Entry 6PB6 (electron microscopy, 4.29 A resolution (low resolution: residue-level contacts below are approximate; hydrogen-bond / salt-bridge calls are withheld)); this record covers chains C and 2 of the 10 polymer chains in the assembly.

Chain C:
Protein: DNA-directed RNA polymerase subunit beta
Organism: Escherichia coli
Notes: EC 2.7.7.6
Reference sequence: B7MIX3 (RPOB_ECO45); residue numbers follow UniProt; this construct covers 1-1342
Sequence (1342 residues; each row starts with the number of its first residue):
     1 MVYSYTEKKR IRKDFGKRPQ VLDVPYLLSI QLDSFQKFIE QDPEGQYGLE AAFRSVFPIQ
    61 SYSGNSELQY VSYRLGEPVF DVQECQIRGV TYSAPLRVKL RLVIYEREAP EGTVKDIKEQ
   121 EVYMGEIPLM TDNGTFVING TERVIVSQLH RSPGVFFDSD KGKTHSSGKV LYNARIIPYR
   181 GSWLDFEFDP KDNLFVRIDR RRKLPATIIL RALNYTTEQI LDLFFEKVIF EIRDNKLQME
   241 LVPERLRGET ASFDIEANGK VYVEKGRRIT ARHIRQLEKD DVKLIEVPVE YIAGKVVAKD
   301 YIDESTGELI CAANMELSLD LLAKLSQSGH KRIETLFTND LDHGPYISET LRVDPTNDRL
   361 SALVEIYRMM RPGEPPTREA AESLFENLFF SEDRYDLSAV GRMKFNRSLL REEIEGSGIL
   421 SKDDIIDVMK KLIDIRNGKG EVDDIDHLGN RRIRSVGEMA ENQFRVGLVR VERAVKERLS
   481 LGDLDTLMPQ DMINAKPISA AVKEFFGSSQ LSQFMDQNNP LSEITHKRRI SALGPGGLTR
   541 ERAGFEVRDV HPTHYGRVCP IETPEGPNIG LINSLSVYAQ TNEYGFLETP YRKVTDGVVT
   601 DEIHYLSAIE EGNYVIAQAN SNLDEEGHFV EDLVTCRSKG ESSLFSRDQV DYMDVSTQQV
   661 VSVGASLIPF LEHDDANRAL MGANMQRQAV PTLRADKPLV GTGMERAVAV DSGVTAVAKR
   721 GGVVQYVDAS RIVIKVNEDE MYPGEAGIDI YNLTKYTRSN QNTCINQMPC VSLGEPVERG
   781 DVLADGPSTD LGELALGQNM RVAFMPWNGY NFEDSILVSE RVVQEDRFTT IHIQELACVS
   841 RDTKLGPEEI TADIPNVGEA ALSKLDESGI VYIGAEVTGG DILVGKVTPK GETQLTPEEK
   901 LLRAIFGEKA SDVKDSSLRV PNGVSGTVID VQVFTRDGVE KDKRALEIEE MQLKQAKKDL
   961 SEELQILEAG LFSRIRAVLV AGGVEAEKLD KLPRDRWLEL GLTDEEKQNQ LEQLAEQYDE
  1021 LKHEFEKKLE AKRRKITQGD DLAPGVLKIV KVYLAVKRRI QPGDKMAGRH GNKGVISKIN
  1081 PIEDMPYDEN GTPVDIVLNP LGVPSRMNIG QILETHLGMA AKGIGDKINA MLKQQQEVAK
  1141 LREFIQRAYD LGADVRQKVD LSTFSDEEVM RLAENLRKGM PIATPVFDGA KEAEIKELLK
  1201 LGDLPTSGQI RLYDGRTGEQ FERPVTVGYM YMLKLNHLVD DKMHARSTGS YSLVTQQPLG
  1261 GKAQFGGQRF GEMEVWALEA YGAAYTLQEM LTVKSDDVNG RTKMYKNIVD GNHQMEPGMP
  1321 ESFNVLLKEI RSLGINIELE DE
Disordered / not traced: 1-2
Curated features (UniProtKB/Swiss-Prot):
  - modified residue (N6-acetyllysine): Lys1022, Lys1200

Chain 2:
Molecule: Synthetic template strand DNA
Sequence (78 nucleotides; row label = number of the first residue in the row):
     1 CGCCGCGTCA GACTCGTAGG ATTATAGCAT AAAAAAGATG CGAAAAATGT GATCTAGATC
    61 ACATTTTAGG CAAAAAAG

How chain C and chain 2 interact:
Pairs across the interface (18; chain C residue first):
  Arg202(C) - DC6(2)
  Arg478(C) - DT25(2)
  Asn494(C) - DT23(2)
  Asn494(C) - DA24(2)
  Lys496(C) - DT23(2)
  Pro497(C) - DT23(2)
  Ala500(C) - DT22(2)
  Ala500(C) - DT23(2)
  Gly507(C) - DG19(2)
  Ser508(C) - DG20(2)
  Phe514(C) - DA18(2)
  Gly1261(C) - DG16(2)
  Lys1262(C) - DG16(2)
  Gln1268(C) - DC15(2)
  Arg1269(C) - DT14(2)
  Arg1269(C) - DC15(2)
  Gly1271(C) - DT14(2)
  Met1273(C) - DC13(2)
Other interface residues (no listed pair), chain C (19 interface residues in all): Thr164, Ser166, Gly1267, Phe1270
Other interface residues (no listed pair), chain 2 (13 interface residues in all): DC4

In short:
19 residues of chain C and 13 residues of chain 2 are in contact.
Chain C is DNA-directed RNA polymerase subunit beta (Escherichia coli) and chain 2 is Synthetic template
strand DNA; the structure, The E. coli class-II CAP-dependent transcription activation complex at the state 2,
was determined by electron microscopy (same publication as 6PB4 and 6PB5).
